1GAT - chains C and A of the 3 polymer chains in the assembly; structure by solution NMR.

# Chain C
Molecule: 8-nt DNA strand
Sequence (8 nucleotides; numbered 120 to 127; the number before each row is that of its first residue):
   120 GTTTATCT

# Chain A
Name: Erythroid transcription factor gata-1
Source organism: Gallus gallus
UniProt: P17678 (GATA1_CHICK); residues 1-60 here correspond to UniProt positions 158-217 (UniProt number = residue number + 157)
Amino-acid sequence (60 residues; row label = number of the first residue in the row):
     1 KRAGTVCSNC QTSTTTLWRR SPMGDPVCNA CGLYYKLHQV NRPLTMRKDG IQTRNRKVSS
Ion coordination: Zn2+: Cys7, Cys10, Cys28, Cys31
Curated features (UniProtKB/Swiss-Prot):
  - zinc finger: Cys7 to Cys31 (GATA-type 2)
  - modified residue (N6-acetyllysine): Lys1, Lys57

# Chain C / chain A interface
Contacting residue pairs - 21 pairs, chain C then chain A:
  DT122(C) - Tyr34(A)  phosphate contact
  DT122(C) - Leu37(A)  phosphate contact
  DT122(C) - His38(A)  phosphate contact
  DT122(C) - Met46(A)  phosphate contact
  DT123(C) - Ala30(A)  phosphate contact
  DT123(C) - Leu33(A)  base contact
  DT123(C) - Tyr34(A)  phosphate contact
  DT123(C) - Met46(A)  sugar contact
  DA124(C) - Thr16(A)  phosphate contact
  DA124(C) - Ala30(A)  phosphate contact
  DA124(C) - Leu33(A)  base contact
  DA124(C) - Ile51(A)  phosphate contact
  DA124(C) - Gln52(A)  sugar contact
  DA124(C) - Thr53(A)  phosphate contact
  DT125(C) - Thr16(A)  base contact
  DT125(C) - Leu17(A)  base contact
  DT125(C) - Ile51(A)  phosphate contact
  DT125(C) - Thr53(A)  phosphate contact
  DT125(C) - Arg56(A)  phosphate contact
  DC126(C) - Arg56(A)  phosphate contact
  DT127(C) - Ser59(A)  phosphate contact
Other interface residues (no listed pair), chain A (16 interface residues in all): Asn29, Arg47, Lys57

# In short
6 residues of chain C and 16 residues of chain A are in contact. The Zn2+ site is built by Cys7(A), Cys10(A),
Cys28(A) and Cys31(A).
Here chain C is an 8-nt DNA strand and chain A is Erythroid transcription factor gata-1 (Gallus gallus). Entry
1GAT (Solution structure of the specific DNA complex of the zinc containing DNA binding domain of the ...) was
determined by solution NMR together with 1GAU from the same study.
